5D3E - chains A and B of the 3 polymer chains in the assembly; structure by X-ray diffraction, 2.75 A resolution.

[Chain A (and B)]
Protein: 14-3-3 protein gamma
From: Homo sapiens
Notes: chain B of this document is another copy of the same molecule, construct and numbering; everything in this record applies to it too
UniProt: P61981 (1433G_HUMAN); residues 1-238 here = UniProt positions 1-238
Chain sequence (241 residues; numbered -2 to 238; the number before each row is that of its first residue; numbers below 1 keep their minus sign (Met-2 is residue -2)):
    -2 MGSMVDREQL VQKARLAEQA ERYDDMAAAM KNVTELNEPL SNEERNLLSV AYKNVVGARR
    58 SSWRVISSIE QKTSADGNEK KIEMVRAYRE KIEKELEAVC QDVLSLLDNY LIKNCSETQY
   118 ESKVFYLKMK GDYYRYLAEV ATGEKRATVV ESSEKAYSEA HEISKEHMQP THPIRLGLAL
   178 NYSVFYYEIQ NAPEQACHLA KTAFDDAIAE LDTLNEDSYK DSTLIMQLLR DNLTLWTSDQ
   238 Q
Unresolved in the structure: -2 to 1, 237-238 (chain B: 236-238)
Differences from the reference sequence: initiating methionine (-2); expression tag (-1 to 0)
UniProt features mapped onto this chain:
  - site (Interaction with phosphoserine on interacting protein): Arg57, Arg132
  - modified residue: Met1 (N-acetylmethionine), Val2 (N-acetylvaline), Ser71 (Phosphoserine), Tyr133 (Phosphotyrosine), Thr145 (Phosphothreonine), Ser215 (Phosphoserine), Thr234 (Phosphothreonine), Ser235 (Phosphoserine)

[Interface between chain A and chain B]
Pairs across the interface (36):
  Gln6(A) - Met81(B)
  Gln9(A) - Lys78(B)
  Lys10(A) - Tyr85(B)
  Leu13(A) - Ile63(B)  hydrophobic
  Leu13(A) - Met81(B)  hydrophobic
  Leu13(A) - Val82(B)  hydrophobic
  Leu13(A) - Tyr85(B)  hydrophobic
  Ala14(A) - Tyr85(B)
  Gln16(A) - Val62(B)
  Gln16(A) - Ile66(B)
  Ala17(A) - Ser59(B)  hydrogen bond (backbone-side chain)
  Arg19(A) - Ser59(B)
  Arg19(A) - Tyr85(B)  hydrogen bond
  Arg19(A) - Lys88(B)
  Arg19(A) - Glu92(B)  salt bridge
  Asp22(A) - Tyr85(B)  hydrogen bond
  Asp22(A) - Lys88(B)
  Ser59(A) - Ala17(B)  hydrogen bond (side chain-backbone)
  Ser59(A) - Arg19(B)
  Val62(A) - Gln16(B)
  Ile63(A) - Leu13(B)
  Ile63(A) - Ala17(B)  hydrophobic
  Ile66(A) - Leu13(B)  hydrophobic
  Ile66(A) - Gln16(B)
  Lys77(A) - Asp3(B)  salt bridge
  Lys77(A) - Gln6(B)
  Met81(A) - Gln6(B)
  Met81(A) - Leu13(B)  hydrophobic
  Val82(A) - Leu13(B)  hydrophobic
  Tyr85(A) - Leu13(B)  hydrophobic
  Tyr85(A) - Ala14(B)
  Tyr85(A) - Arg19(B)  hydrogen bond
  Tyr85(A) - Asp22(B)  hydrogen bond
  Lys88(A) - Asp22(B)
  Ile89(A) - Arg19(B)
  Glu92(A) - Arg19(B)  salt bridge
Also at the interface, not in a pair above, chain A (22 interface residues in all): Arg56, Lys78
Also at the interface, not in a pair above, chain B (22 interface residues in all): Gln9, Lys10, Arg56, Ile89

[Summary]
The chain A/chain B interface involves 22 residues from each chain; the contacts include 6 hydrogen bonds and
3 salt bridges. Polar pairs include Arg19(A)-Glu92(B), Lys77(A)-Asp3(B) and Ala17(A)-Ser59(B).
Chain A and chain B are both 14-3-3 protein gamma (Homo sapiens); the structure, Crystal structure of human
14-3-3 gamma in complex with CFTR R-domain peptide pS768-pS795, was determined by X-ray diffraction, deposited
together with 5D2D and 5D3F.
